PDB entry 3SVA | X-ray diffraction, 3.02 A resolution | chain A

== Chain A ==
Molecule: Cystatin-C
Source organism: Homo sapiens
Reference sequence: P01034 (CYTC_HUMAN); residues 1-120 here correspond to UniProt positions 27-146 (UniProt number = residue number + 26)
Sequence (120 residues; row label = number of the first residue in the row):
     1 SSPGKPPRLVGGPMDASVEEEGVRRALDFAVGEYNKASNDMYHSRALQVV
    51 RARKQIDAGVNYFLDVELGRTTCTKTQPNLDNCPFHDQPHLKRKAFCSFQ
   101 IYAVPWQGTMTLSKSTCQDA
Disordered / not traced: 1-9
Differences from the reference sequence: engineered mutation Asp-57 (Val83 in P01034)
Cystine bridges: Cys-73/Cys-83, Cys-97/Cys-117
Curated features (UniProtKB/Swiss-Prot):
  - motif: Gln-55, Ile-56, Ala-58, Gly-59 (Secondary area of contact)
  - site: Gly-11 (Reactive site)
  - modified residue: Ser-17 (Phosphoserine)

== In short ==
Chain A is Cystatin-C (Homo sapiens); the structure, Crystal structure of V57D mutant of human cystatin C, was
determined by X-ray diffraction together with 3S67 from the same study.
